Entry 8QJ1 (electron microscopy, 3.06 A resolution); this record covers chains A and D of the 15 polymer chains in the assembly.

Chain A (and D):
Name: Islet amyloid polypeptide
Notes: chain D of this document is another copy of the same molecule, construct and numbering; everything in this record applies to it too
UniProtKB: P10997 (IAPP_HUMAN); residues 1-37 here correspond to UniProt positions 34-70 (UniProt number = residue number + 33)
Amino-acid sequence (38 residues; each row starts with the number of its first residue):
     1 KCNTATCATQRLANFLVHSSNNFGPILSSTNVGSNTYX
Unresolved in the structure: 1
Construct notes: engineered mutation Pro25 (Ala58 in P10997); amidation (38)
Modified / non-standard residues: NH2 (amino group) at position 38
Cystine bridges: Cys2-Cys7
Reported in the primary citation:
  - contacts within the chain: Ile26-Tyr37, Asn35-Tyr37 (hydrogen bond)
  - self-association interface (contacts with another copy of this molecule); pairs are residue here / residue on that copy: Phe15-Leu27 (hydrophobic contact)

Chain A / chain D interface:
Residue-residue contacts (71; chain A residue first):
  Cys2(A) with Cys2(D)
  Asn3(A) with Cys2(D); Asn3(D); Thr4(D), hydrogen bond (backbone-backbone)
  Thr4(A) with Thr4(D)
  Ala5(A) with Cys2(D); Ala5(D)
  Thr6(A) with Ala5(D), hydrogen bond (backbone-backbone); Thr6(D); Cys7(D)
  Cys7(A) with Cys7(D)
  Ala8(A) with Cys7(D), hydrogen bond (backbone-backbone); Thr9(D)
  Thr9(A) with Thr9(D)
  Gln10(A) with Thr9(D), hydrogen bond (backbone-backbone); Gln10(D), hydrogen bond; Arg11(D); Leu12(D)
  Arg11(A) with Arg11(D)
  Leu12(A) with Arg11(D), hydrogen bond (backbone-backbone); Leu12(D); Ala13(D), hydrogen bond (backbone-backbone)
  Ala13(A) with Ala13(D)
  Asn14(A) with Ala13(D); Asn14(D), hydrogen bond (backbone-backbone)
  Phe15(A) with Asn14(D); Phe15(D); Leu16(D), hydrogen bond (backbone-backbone)
  Leu16(A) with Leu16(D)
  Val17(A) with Leu16(D), hydrogen bond (backbone-backbone); Val17(D); His18(D), hydrogen bond (backbone-backbone)
  His18(A) with His18(D)
  Ser19(A) with His18(D), hydrogen bond (backbone-backbone); Ser19(D); Ser20(D), hydrogen bond (backbone-backbone)
  Ser20(A) with Ser20(D); Tyr37(D)
  Asn21(A) with Ser20(D), hydrogen bond (backbone-backbone); Asn21(D), hydrogen bond; Asn22(D), hydrogen bond (backbone-backbone); Tyr37(D)
  Asn22(A) with Asn22(D), hydrogen bond; Tyr37(D)
  Phe23(A) with Asn22(D), hydrogen bond (backbone-backbone); Phe23(D), hydrophobic
  Gly24(A) with Phe23(D)
  Pro25(A) with Pro25(D); Ile26(D)
  Ile26(A) with Ile26(D), hydrophobic; Tyr37(D), hydrophobic
  Leu27(A) with Ile26(D), hydrogen bond (backbone-backbone); Leu27(D); Ser28(D)
  Ser28(A) with Ser28(D); Tyr37(D)
  Ser29(A) with Thr30(D)
  Thr30(A) with Thr30(D), hydrogen bond (side chain-backbone); Gly33(D); Asn35(D), hydrogen bond
  Asn31(A) with Asn31(D)
  Val32(A) with Asn31(D), hydrogen bond (backbone-backbone); Gly33(D), hydrogen bond (backbone-backbone)
  Ser34(A) with Ser34(D); Asn35(D)
  Asn35(A) with Asn35(D)
  Thr36(A) with Thr36(D), hydrogen bond (backbone-side chain); Tyr37(D), hydrogen bond (backbone-backbone)
  Tyr37(A) with Asn35(D); Tyr37(D), hydrophobic; NH2_38(D)
Other interface residues (no listed pair), chain D (36 interface residues in all): Gly24, Ser29, Val32
From the paper, about this interface:
  - specific contacts: His18(A)-His18(D) (hydrogen bond), Ser20(A)-Tyr37(D) (hydrogen bond), Asn21(A)-Asn21(D) (hydrogen bond), Asn22(A)-Asn22(D) (hydrogen bond), Thr30(A)-Asn35(D) (hydrogen bond), Tyr37(A)-Asn35(D)

Summary:
The interface between chain A and chain D involves 35 residues on one side and 36 on the other; the contacts
include 25 hydrogen bonds. Among the polar pairs are Gln10(A)-Gln10(D), Asn21(A)-Asn21(D) and
Asn22(A)-Asn22(D). The authors report hydrogen bonds between His18(A) and His18(D), Ser20(A) and Tyr37(D) and
Asn21(A) and Asn21(D) among others; a contact between Tyr37(A) and Asn35(D). The paper reports a
self-association interface involving Phe15(A) and Leu27(A); contacts within the chain involving Cys2(A),
Cys7(A) and Tyr37(A) among others.
Both chains are Islet amyloid polypeptide. Entry 8QJ1 (Cryo-EM structure of human islet amyloid polypeptide
(hIAPP) mutant A25P, polymorph 1) was determined by electron microscopy, deposited together with 8QVP, 8RM8,
8RM9 and 8QVQ.
